4IHF - chains E and F of the 6 polymer chains in the assembly; structure by X-ray diffraction, 2.10 A resolution.

== Chain E (and F) ==
Molecule: UDP-3-O-(3-hydroxymyristoyl)glucosamine N-acyltransferase
From: Escherichia coli
Notes: EC 2.3.1.191; chain F of this document is another copy of the same molecule, construct and numbering; everything in this record applies to it too
Reference sequence: P21645 (LPXD_ECOLI); numbering as in UniProt (aligned over 3-341)
Chain sequence (348 residues; each row starts with the number of its first residue; numbers below 1 keep their minus sign (Met-6 is residue -6)):
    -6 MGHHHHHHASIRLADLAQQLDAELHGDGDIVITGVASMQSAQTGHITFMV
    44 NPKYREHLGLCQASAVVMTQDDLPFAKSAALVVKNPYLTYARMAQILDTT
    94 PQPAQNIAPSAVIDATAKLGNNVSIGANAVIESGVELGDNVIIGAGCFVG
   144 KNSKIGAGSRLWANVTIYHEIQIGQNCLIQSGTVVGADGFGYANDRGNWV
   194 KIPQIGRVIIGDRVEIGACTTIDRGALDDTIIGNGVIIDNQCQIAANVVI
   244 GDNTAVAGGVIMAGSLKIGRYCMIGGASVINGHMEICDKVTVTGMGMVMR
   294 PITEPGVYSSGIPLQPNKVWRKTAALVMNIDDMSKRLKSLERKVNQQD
Not modelled in the structure: -6 to 2, 339-341
Sequence notes: expression tag (-6 to 2); conflict Ala239 (His in P21645)
Residues lining bound ligands:
  - 1F7 (S-[2-({N-[(2S)-2-hydroxy-3,3-dimethyl-4-(phosphonooxy)butanoyl]-beta-alanyl}amino)ethyl] (3R)-3-hydroxytetradecanethioate), molecule 1: Phe183, Asp216, Gln236, Ala238, Ile254, Met255, Ala256, Gly257, Val272, Ile273, Asn274, Met290, Val291, Met292
  - 1F7, molecule 2: Asp232, Ala250, Gly251, Gly268, Gly269, Thr286, Gly287
  - 1F7, molecule 3: Asn310, Trp313, Arg314
Reported in the primary citation:
  - catalytic residues: Gly257
  - binding site for 1F7: Phe183, Asp216, Asp232, Gln236, Gly257, Met290, Asn310, Arg314
  - specificity-determining residues: Met290
  - mutagenesis - R293A (23-fold): decreased binding to acyl-ACP (citing earlier work)
  - mutagenesis - M290C: abolished catalytic activity on UDP-acyl-GlcN
  - mutagenesis - M290C: unchanged catalytic activity on DTT

== How chain E and chain F interact ==
Pairs across the interface (134):
  Val28(E) - Ile198(F)
  Val28(E) - Leu220(F)  hydrophobic
  Ala29(E) - Leu220(F)
  Ser30(E) - Leu220(F)
  Ser30(E) - Asp221(F)  hydrogen bond
  Gln32(E) - Asp221(F)
  Ser33(E) - Asp221(F)  hydrogen bond
  Tyr80(E) - Tyr185(F)
  Tyr80(E) - Ala186(F)  hydrophobic
  Tyr80(E) - Ile195(F)
  Leu81(E) - Ala186(F)  hydrophobic
  Leu81(E) - Asp188(F)
  Leu81(E) - Val193(F)  hydrophobic
  Tyr83(E) - Ile195(F)
  Tyr83(E) - Ala219(F)
  Tyr83(E) - Leu220(F)
  Ala84(E) - Ala186(F)  hydrophobic
  Ala84(E) - Val193(F)  hydrophobic
  Ala84(E) - Lys194(F)
  Ala84(E) - Ile195(F)  hydrophobic
  Ala84(E) - Pro196(F)
  Ala87(E) - Pro196(F)
  Gln88(E) - Val193(F)
  Gln88(E) - Lys194(F)  hydrogen bond (side chain-backbone)
  Gln88(E) - Pro196(F)
  Asp91(E) - Pro196(F)
  Asp91(E) - Ile198(F)
  Thr92(E) - Ile198(F)
  Thr93(E) - His162(F)
  Pro94(E) - Lys144(F)
  Pro94(E) - His162(F)
  Ser103(E) - Val105(F)
  Ala120(E) - Val105(F)  hydrophobic
  Ala120(E) - Val123(F)  hydrophobic
  Asn121(E) - Ser103(F)
  Asn121(E) - Val105(F)
  Asn121(E) - Asn121(F)  hydrogen bond (side chain-backbone)
  Asn121(E) - Val123(F)
  Ala138(E) - Val123(F)  hydrophobic
  Ala138(E) - Phe141(F)  hydrophobic
  Trp155(E) - Tyr161(F)
  Ala156(E) - Phe141(F)  hydrophobic
  Asn157(E) - Gly139(F)
  Asn157(E) - Phe141(F)
  Asn157(E) - Thr159(F)  hydrogen bond
  Leu171(E) - Asp181(F)
  Leu171(E) - Lys194(F)
  Gln173(E) - Tyr161(F)  hydrogen bond
  Gln173(E) - Ala180(F)
  Gln173(E) - Asp181(F)  hydrogen bond
  Ser174(E) - Thr159(F)
  Ser174(E) - Tyr161(F)  hydrogen bond (backbone-side chain)
  Ser174(E) - Val177(F)
  Glu208(E) - Tyr185(F)  hydrogen bond
  Glu208(E) - Lys194(F)  salt bridge
  Ala211(E) - Thr214(F)
  Cys212(E) - Gly175(F)
  Cys212(E) - Val177(F)  hydrophobic
  Cys212(E) - Thr214(F)
  Gly228(E) - Trp192(F)
  Ile230(E) - Phe183(F)  hydrophobic
  Ile230(E) - Tyr185(F)  hydrophobic
  Ile230(E) - Trp192(F)  hydrophobic
  Ile231(E) - Phe183(F)
  Asp232(E) - Phe183(F)
  Asn233(E) - Thr214(F)  hydrogen bond
  Asn233(E) - Asp216(F)  hydrogen bond
  Asn233(E) - Gln236(F)  hydrogen bond
  Gln234(E) - Cys212(F)  hydrogen bond (side chain-backbone)
  Gln234(E) - Thr213(F)
  Gln234(E) - Thr214(F)  hydrogen bond
  Gln234(E) - Gln234(F)
  Gln234(E) - Cys235(F)  hydrogen bond (side chain-backbone)
  Gln234(E) - Gln236(F)
  Asn246(E) - Gly190(F)
  Asn246(E) - Asn191(F)
  Asn246(E) - Trp192(F)  hydrogen bond (backbone-side chain)
  Ala248(E) - Trp192(F)  hydrophobic
  Val249(E) - Phe183(F)
  Ala250(E) - Phe183(F)  hydrophobic
  Gly251(E) - Ile254(F)
  Gly252(E) - Ile254(F)
  Tyr264(E) - Gly190(F)
  Met266(E) - Trp192(F)  hydrophobic
  Ala270(E) - Val272(F)  hydrophobic
  Met288(E) - Val272(F)  hydrophobic
  Met288(E) - Met288(F)
  Met288(E) - Met290(F)  hydrophobic
  Ser303(E) - Met290(F)
  Gly304(E) - Met290(F)
  Ile305(E) - Met290(F)
  Ile305(E) - Ser303(F)
  Pro306(E) - Met290(F)
  Pro306(E) - Met292(F)  hydrophobic
  Pro306(E) - Ser303(F)
  Leu307(E) - Gly289(F)
  Leu307(E) - Met290(F)  hydrogen bond (backbone-backbone)
  Leu307(E) - Val291(F)  hydrophobic
  Leu307(E) - Ile295(F)  hydrophobic
  Leu307(E) - Tyr301(F)  hydrophobic
  Leu307(E) - Ser302(F)
  Leu307(E) - Ser303(F)
  Gln308(E) - Tyr301(F)
  Gln308(E) - Ser302(F)  hydrogen bond (backbone-backbone)
  Pro309(E) - Val300(F)
  Pro309(E) - Tyr301(F)  hydrophobic
  Asn310(E) - Val300(F)  hydrogen bond (backbone-backbone)
  Asn310(E) - Tyr301(F)
  Asn310(E) - Ser302(F)  hydrogen bond
  Trp313(E) - Ser302(F)
  Trp313(E) - Ser303(F)  hydrogen bond (side chain-backbone)
  Trp313(E) - Gly304(F)  hydrogen bond (side chain-backbone)
  Val320(E) - Ile305(F)  hydrophobic
  Val320(E) - Thr316(F)
  Val320(E) - Val320(F)  hydrophobic
  Met321(E) - Ile305(F)  hydrophobic
  Met321(E) - Pro306(F)  hydrophobic
  Met321(E) - Leu307(F)
  Met321(E) - Gln308(F)  hydrogen bond (backbone-side chain)
  Ile323(E) - Leu319(F)  hydrophobic
  Ile323(E) - Val320(F)  hydrophobic
  Asp324(E) - Lys315(F)  salt bridge
  Asp324(E) - Leu319(F)
  Met326(E) - Met326(F)  hydrophobic
  Ser327(E) - Leu319(F)
  Leu330(E) - Met326(F)  hydrophobic
  Leu330(E) - Arg329(F)
  Lys331(E) - Arg329(F)
  Leu333(E) - Leu333(F)  hydrophobic
  Glu334(E) - Arg329(F)  salt bridge
  Glu334(E) - Leu333(F)
  Val337(E) - Leu333(F)  hydrophobic
  Val337(E) - Val337(F)  hydrophobic
  Asn338(E) - Lys336(F)
Other interface residues (no listed pair), chain E (74 interface residues in all): Phe41, Asn78, Arg85, Pro96, Gly175, Thr247, Met290, Met292, Ala317
Other interface residues (no listed pair), chain F (70 interface residues in all): Glu125, Val158, Asn187, Gln197, Ala270, Val285, Thr286, Trp313

== Summary ==
74 residues of chain E and 70 residues of chain F are in contact, with 23 hydrogen bonds and 3 salt bridges.
Polar pairs include Glu208(E)-Lys194(F), Asp324(E)-Lys315(F) and Glu334(E)-Arg329(F). Bound to chain E: 3
copies of compound 1F7. From the paper: the catalytic residue Gly257(E); R293A of chain E reduces binding to
acyl-ACP.
Chain E and chain F are both UDP-3-O-(3-hydroxymyristoyl)glucosamine N-acyltransferase (Escherichia coli); the
structure, Chasing Acyl Carrier Protein Through a Catalytic Cycle of Lipid A Production, was determined by
X-ray diffraction, deposited together with 4IHG and 4IHH.
